3CAR - chain A; structure by X-ray diffraction, 1.90 A resolution.

Chain A:
Name: Cytochrome C3
Source organism: Desulfovibrio africanus
UniProtKB: P94690 (CYC3A_DESAF); residues 2-103 here correspond to UniProt positions 26-127 (UniProt number = residue number + 24)
Sequence (103 residues; row label = number of the first residue in the row):
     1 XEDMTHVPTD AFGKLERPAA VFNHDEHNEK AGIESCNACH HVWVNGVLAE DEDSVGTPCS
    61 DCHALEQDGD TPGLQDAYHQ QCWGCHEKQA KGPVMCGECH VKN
Covalent attachments: heme (HEM) linked to C36, C39, C59, C62, C82, C85, C96, C99
Modified residues: CGN (5-oxo-pyrrolidine-2-carbaldehyde) at position 1
Metal / ion sites: Zn2+ site 1: E2, E87 (together with arsenic); Zn2+ site 2: H6, D70 (together with heme); Zn2+ site 3: E16, D53; heme Fe (4 sites), coordinated by H24, H27, H40, H41, H63, H79, H86, H100; Zn2+ site 4: E26, E29 (together with arsenic)
Ligand contacts:
  - heme (HEM), molecule 1: CGN_1, M4, V7, P8, F22, H24, H27, N28, I33, S35, A38, H40, V55, P58, S60, Y78
  - heme (HEM), molecule 2: V7, A20, V21, F22, H27, K30, A31, I33, Y78, Q81, H86, Q89, K91, G92, P93
  - heme (HEM), molecule 3: V7, P8, T9, F12, K14, L15, E16, R17, P18, A19, A20, Q75, Y78, H79, W83, H86, P93, V94, M95, H100
  - heme (HEM), molecule 4: H40, H41, W43, G46, S54, T57, P58, H63, D70, T71, P72, A77, Y78, Q80, Q81

In short:
Heme is covalently linked to C39, C59, C82 and C96. E2 and E87 coordinate Zn2+ site 1. H6 and D70 form the
Zn2+ site 2.
Chain A is Cytochrome C3 (Desulfovibrio africanus); the structure, Reduced structure of the acidic cytochrome
C3 from desulfovibrio africanus, was determined by X-ray diffraction.
